Entry 6ME5 (X-ray diffraction, 3.20 A resolution); this record covers chain A.

Chain A:
Name: chimera protein of Melatonin receptor type 1A and GlgA glycogen synthase
From: Homo sapiens
UniProtKB: chimeric construct of P48039, Q9V2J8: residues 12-218 from P48039 (MTR1A_HUMAN) positions 12-218 (same numbers); residues 1001-1196 from Q9V2J8 positions 218-413 (UniProt number = residue number - 783); residues 228-325 from P48039 (MTR1A_HUMAN) positions 228-325 (same numbers)
Amino-acid sequence (503 residues; each row starts with the number of its first residue):
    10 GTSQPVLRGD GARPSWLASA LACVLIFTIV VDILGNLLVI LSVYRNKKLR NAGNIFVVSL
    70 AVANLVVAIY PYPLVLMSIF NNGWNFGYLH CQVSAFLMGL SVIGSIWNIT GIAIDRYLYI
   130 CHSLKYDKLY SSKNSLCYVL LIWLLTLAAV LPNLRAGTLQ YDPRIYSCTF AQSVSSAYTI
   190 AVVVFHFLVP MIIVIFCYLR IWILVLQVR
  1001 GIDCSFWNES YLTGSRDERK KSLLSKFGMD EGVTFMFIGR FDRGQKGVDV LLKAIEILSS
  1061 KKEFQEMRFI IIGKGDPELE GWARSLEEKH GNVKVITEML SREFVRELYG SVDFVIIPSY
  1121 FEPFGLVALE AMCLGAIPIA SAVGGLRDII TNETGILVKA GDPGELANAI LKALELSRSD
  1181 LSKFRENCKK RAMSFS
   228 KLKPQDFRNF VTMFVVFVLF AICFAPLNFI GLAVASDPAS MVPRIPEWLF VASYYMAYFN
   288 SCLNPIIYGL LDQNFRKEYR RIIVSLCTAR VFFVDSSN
Disordered / not traced: 10-22, 321-325
Differences from the reference sequence: expression tag (10-11); engineered mutation N73 (Asp in P48039), F95 (Leu in P48039), A104 (Gly in P48039), W116 (Phe in P48039), D124 (Asn in P48039), L127 (Cys in P48039), F251 (Trp in P48039), P292 (Ala in P48039), D299 (Asn in P48039)
Modified / non-standard residues: C1004 (S-(2-amino-2-oxoethyl)-L-cysteine; YCM)
Disulfide bonds: C100-C177
Ligand contacts: agomelatine (AWY; N-[2-(7-methoxynaphthalen-1-yl)ethyl]ethanamide): A104, M107, G108, V111, I112, V159, N162, L168, T178, F179, Q181, T188, V191, V192, L254, N255
What the authors report for this chain:
  - binding site for agomelatine: N162, F179, Q181
  - mutagenesis - Y79A, P80A, Y81A, P82A, F179A, Q181A, N255A: decreased stability
  - mutagenesis - D73N, Y79A, Y79F, P80A, Y81A, P82A, H99L, G108A, N124D, F179A, Q181E, F196A, W251F, N255A, N299D: decreased signaling
  - mutagenesis - N162A, Q181A: abolished signaling
  - mutagenesis - N162A: unchanged stability
  - mutagenesis - A190F: decreased signaling in response to bitopic ligand
  - mutagenesis - A158M: abolished signaling in response to all tested agonists
  - mutagenesis - D73N: decreased binding to melatonin
  - mutagenesis - H195A: decreased expression
  - mutagenesis - L95F, G104A: unchanged signaling

Summary:
Chain A binds agomelatine. From the paper: a binding site for agomelatine at N162, F179 and Q181; D73N, Y79A
and Y79F, among others, reduce signaling; 22 substitutions were tested in all.
Chain A is chimera protein of Melatonin receptor type 1A and GlgA glycogen synthase (Homo sapiens); the
structure, XFEL crystal structure of human melatonin receptor MT1 in complex with agomelatine, was determined
by X-ray diffraction (same publication as 6ME2, 6ME3 and 6ME4).
